6KHJ - chains K and N of the 18 polymer chains in the assembly; structure by electron microscopy, 3.00 A resolution.

== Chain K ==
Name: NAD(P)H-quinone oxidoreductase subunit K
From: Thermosynechococcus elongatus BP-1
Notes: EC 7.1.1.-
UniProt: Q8DKZ4 (NDHK_THEEB); numbering as in UniProt (aligned over 1-237)
Amino-acid sequence (237 residues; row label = number of the first residue in the row):
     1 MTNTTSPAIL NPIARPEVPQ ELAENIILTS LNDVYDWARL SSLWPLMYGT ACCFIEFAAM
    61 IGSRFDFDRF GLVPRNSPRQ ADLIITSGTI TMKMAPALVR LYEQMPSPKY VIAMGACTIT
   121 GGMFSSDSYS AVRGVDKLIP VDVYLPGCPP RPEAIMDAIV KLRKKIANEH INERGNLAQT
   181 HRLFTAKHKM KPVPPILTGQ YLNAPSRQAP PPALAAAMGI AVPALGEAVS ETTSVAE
Not modelled in the structure: 1-6, 211-237
Curated features (UniProtKB/Swiss-Prot):
  - binding site ([4Fe-4S] cluster): Cys-52, Cys-53, Cys-117, Cys-148

== Chain N ==
Name: NAD(P)H-quinone oxidoreductase subunit N
From: Thermosynechococcus elongatus BP-1
Notes: EC 7.1.1.-
UniProt: Q8DJU2 (NDHN_THEEB); numbering as in UniProt (aligned over 1-150)
Amino-acid sequence (150 residues; each row starts with the number of its first residue):
     1 MGLLAGYQFV KDLESAGALA LFVPPEGGFE GRYQRRLRSK GYTTLPMSAP GLGDLAAYLT
    61 QEHGIRPAHT GKEDIRVYFQ PPLVTYHLEN LPPNAKGLVL WLIDGKRLSK QEFAYLAQLT
   121 QTLPKFKVVV EVGGDRVVRW EPLADWVAAA
Not modelled in the structure: 1, 147-150

== Interface between chain K and chain N ==
Residue-residue contacts - 61 pairs, chain K then chain N:
  Ile-9(K) / Tyr-86(N)
  Pro-12(K) / Tyr-86(N)
  Ile-13(K) / Tyr-86(N)  hydrogen bond (backbone-side chain)
  Ile-13(K) / His-87(N)
  Ile-13(K) / Asn-90(N)
  Ala-14(K) / Asn-90(N)
  Arg-15(K) / Asn-90(N)  hydrogen bond (backbone-side chain)
  Arg-15(K) / Leu-91(N)  hydrogen bond (side chain-backbone)
  Arg-15(K) / Pro-92(N)
  Arg-15(K) / Pro-93(N)
  Val-18(K) / Pro-92(N)  hydrophobic
  Val-18(K) / Asn-94(N)
  Glu-21(K) / Ser-39(N)
  Leu-22(K) / Ser-39(N)
  Ala-23(K) / Tyr-7(N)  hydrogen bond (backbone-side chain)
  Ala-23(K) / Ser-39(N)
  Glu-24(K) / Lys-40(N)  salt bridge
  Asn-25(K) / Tyr-7(N)
  Ile-26(K) / Ala-5(N)
  Ile-26(K) / Gly-6(N)
  Ile-26(K) / Tyr-7(N)  hydrophobic
  Thr-29(K) / Tyr-7(N)  hydrogen bond
  Thr-29(K) / Arg-35(N)  hydrogen bond (backbone-side chain)
  Thr-29(K) / Arg-36(N)
  Ser-30(K) / Leu-4(N)
  Asn-32(K) / Arg-35(N)
  Asp-33(K) / Arg-32(N)  salt bridge
  Asp-33(K) / Arg-35(N)  salt bridge
  Asp-33(K) / Arg-36(N)  salt bridge
  Asp-36(K) / Arg-35(N)  salt bridge
  Leu-40(K) / Gly-28(N)
  Phe-70(K) / Glu-26(N)
  Ser-125(K) / Thr-70(N)  hydrogen bond (backbone-side chain)
  Ser-126(K) / Thr-70(N)  hydrogen bond (side chain-backbone)
  Ser-126(K) / Lys-72(N)
  Asp-127(K) / Lys-72(N)  salt bridge
  Val-160(K) / Pro-25(N)
  Val-160(K) / Glu-26(N)
  Val-160(K) / Gly-27(N)
  Lys-161(K) / Ile-103(N)
  Lys-161(K) / Asp-104(N)
  Arg-163(K) / Glu-26(N)  hydrogen bond (side chain-backbone)
  Arg-163(K) / Gly-27(N)
  Arg-163(K) / Gly-28(N)
  Arg-163(K) / Phe-29(N)
  Lys-164(K) / Gly-28(N)
  Lys-164(K) / Glu-30(N)  salt bridge
  Lys-164(K) / Ile-103(N)
  Lys-164(K) / Glu-131(N)  salt bridge
  Ala-167(K) / Gly-28(N)
  Ala-167(K) / Gly-31(N)
  Ala-167(K) / Arg-32(N)
  Ala-167(K) / Arg-35(N)  hydrogen bond (backbone-side chain)
  Asn-168(K) / Gly-31(N)
  Asn-168(K) / Gln-34(N)  hydrogen bond
  Asn-168(K) / Arg-35(N)  hydrogen bond (side chain-backbone)
  Asn-168(K) / Arg-38(N)  hydrogen bond (backbone-side chain)
  Glu-169(K) / Arg-35(N)
  His-170(K) / Arg-35(N)
  His-170(K) / Arg-38(N)
  Glu-173(K) / Arg-38(N)  salt bridge
Other interface residues (no listed pair), chain K (33 interface residues in all): Gln-20, Trp-37
Other interface residues (no listed pair), chain N (34 interface residues in all): Val-23, Gly-41, Thr-44, Pro-81

== Summary ==
33 residues of chain K face 34 of chain N across their interface, with 13 hydrogen bonds and 9 salt bridges.
Among the polar pairs are Glu-24(K)/Lys-40(N), Asp-33(K)/Arg-32(N) and Asp-33(K)/Arg-35(N). From UniProt: 4
[4Fe-4S] cluster-binding residues on chain K.
Here chain K is NAD(P)H-quinone oxidoreductase subunit K and chain N is NAD(P)H-quinone oxidoreductase subunit
N, both from Thermosynechococcus elongatus BP-1. Entry 6KHJ (Supercomplex for electron transfer) was
determined by electron microscopy.
